2YMQ - chains A and B; structure by X-ray diffraction, 1.72 A resolution.

# Chain A (and B)
Molecule: L-haloacid dehalogenase
Notes: chain B of this document is another copy of the same molecule, construct and numbering; everything in this record applies to it too
Amino-acid sequence (236 residues; numbered 1 to 236; the number before each row is that of its first residue):
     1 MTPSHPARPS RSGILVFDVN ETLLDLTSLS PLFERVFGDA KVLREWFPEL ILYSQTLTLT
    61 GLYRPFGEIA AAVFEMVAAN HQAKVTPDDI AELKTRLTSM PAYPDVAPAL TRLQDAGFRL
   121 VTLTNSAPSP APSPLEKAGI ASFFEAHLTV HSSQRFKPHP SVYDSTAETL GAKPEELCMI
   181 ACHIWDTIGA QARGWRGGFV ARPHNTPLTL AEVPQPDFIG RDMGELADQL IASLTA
Not modelled in the structure: 1-11
Modified positions: Asp18 (aspartic acid-4-carboxyethyl ester; ASL)
From the paper describing this entry:
  - contacts within the chain: Glu21-His183 (salt bridge), Lys157-Asp186 (salt bridge)
  - specificity-determining residues: Asn20 (proposed by the authors, not directly observed)
  - catalytic residues: His183
  - catalytic residues: Glu21 (proposed by the authors, not directly observed)

# How chain A and chain B interact
Contacting residue pairs - 85 pairs, chain A then chain B:
  Asp39(A) with Lys41(B)
  Lys41(A) with Asp39(B)
  Arg44(A) with Glu45(B)
  Glu45(A) with Arg44(B); His204(B), salt bridge
  Pro48(A) with Glu49(B); Leu52(B)
  Glu49(A) with Pro48(B)
  Ile51(A) with Leu52(B), hydrophobic
  Leu52(A) with Pro48(B); Ile51(B), hydrophobic; Leu52(B), hydrophobic; Gln55(B); Trp185(B)
  Tyr53(A) with Ile184(B); Trp185(B), hydrogen bond (side chain-backbone); Leu208(B), hydrophobic
  Gln55(A) with Leu52(B); Gln55(B); Thr56(B), hydrogen bond; Leu59(B)
  Thr56(A) with Gln55(B), hydrogen bond; Pro158(B); Trp185(B)
  Leu57(A) with Leu210(B), hydrophobic
  Leu59(A) with Gln55(B); Leu59(B), hydrophobic; Pro158(B); His159(B); Pro160(B)
  Thr60(A) with Pro158(B); Ile188(B); Gly189(B); Ala192(B)
  Tyr63(A) with Glu212(B)
  Arg64(A) with Leu210(B); Ala211(B); Glu212(B), salt bridge
  Glu68(A) with Leu210(B); Ala211(B)
  Ala72(A) with Leu208(B); Thr209(B); Leu210(B), hydrophobic
  Val73(A) with Leu208(B), hydrophobic
  Met76(A) with Thr206(B), hydrogen bond (backbone-side chain); Leu208(B), hydrophobic
  Ala79(A) with Thr206(B)
  Asn80(A) with His204(B), hydrogen bond (backbone-side chain); Asn205(B); Thr206(B), hydrogen bond
  His81(A) with His204(B)
  Pro158(A) with Thr56(B); Leu59(B); Thr60(B)
  His159(A) with Leu59(B)
  Pro160(A) with Leu59(B)
  Ile184(A) with Tyr53(B)
  Trp185(A) with Leu52(B); Tyr53(B); Thr56(B)
  Ile188(A) with Thr60(B); Leu62(B), hydrophobic
  Gly189(A) with Thr60(B)
  His204(A) with Glu45(B), salt bridge; Asn80(B), hydrogen bond (backbone-side chain); His81(B)
  Asn205(A) with Asn80(B)
  Thr206(A) with Met76(B), hydrogen bond (side chain-backbone); Ala79(B); Asn80(B), hydrogen bond
  Pro207(A) with Met76(B)
  Leu208(A) with Tyr53(B), hydrophobic; Ala72(B); Val73(B), hydrophobic
  Thr209(A) with Ala72(B)
  Leu210(A) with Leu57(B), hydrophobic; Arg64(B); Glu68(B); Ala72(B), hydrophobic
  Ala211(A) with Arg64(B); Glu68(B)
  Glu212(A) with Leu62(B); Tyr63(B); Arg64(B), salt bridge
  Val213(A) with Leu57(B), hydrophobic
Also at the interface, not in a pair above, chain A (45 interface residues in all): Thr58, Leu62, Ile69, Ala192, Pro214
Also at the interface, not in a pair above, chain B (45 interface residues in all): Thr58, Ile69, Pro207, Val213, Pro214

# In short
Chain A and chain B each contribute 45 residues to their interface; the contacts include 9 hydrogen bonds and
4 salt bridges. Polar pairs include Glu45(A)-His204(B), Arg64(A)-Glu212(B) and Tyr53(A)-Trp185(B). The paper
reports catalytic residues His183(A) and Glu21(A); the specificity determinant Asn20(A).
Both chains are L-haloacid dehalogenase. Entry 2YMQ (Chloropropionic acid complex bound L-haloacid
dehalogenase from a Rhodobacteraceae family bacterium) was determined by X-ray diffraction, deposited together
with 2YML, 2YMM, 2YMP and 2YN4.
